6TB4 - chains K and L of the 13 polymer chains in the assembly; structure by electron microscopy, 3.80 A resolution.

Chain K:
Protein: Subunit (61/68 kDa) of TFIID and SAGA complexes
Organism: Komagataella phaffii (strain GS115 / ATCC 20864)
UniProt: C4R150 (C4R150_KOMPG); residues 1-609 here = UniProt positions 1-609
Amino-acid sequence (609 residues; row label = number of the first residue in the row):
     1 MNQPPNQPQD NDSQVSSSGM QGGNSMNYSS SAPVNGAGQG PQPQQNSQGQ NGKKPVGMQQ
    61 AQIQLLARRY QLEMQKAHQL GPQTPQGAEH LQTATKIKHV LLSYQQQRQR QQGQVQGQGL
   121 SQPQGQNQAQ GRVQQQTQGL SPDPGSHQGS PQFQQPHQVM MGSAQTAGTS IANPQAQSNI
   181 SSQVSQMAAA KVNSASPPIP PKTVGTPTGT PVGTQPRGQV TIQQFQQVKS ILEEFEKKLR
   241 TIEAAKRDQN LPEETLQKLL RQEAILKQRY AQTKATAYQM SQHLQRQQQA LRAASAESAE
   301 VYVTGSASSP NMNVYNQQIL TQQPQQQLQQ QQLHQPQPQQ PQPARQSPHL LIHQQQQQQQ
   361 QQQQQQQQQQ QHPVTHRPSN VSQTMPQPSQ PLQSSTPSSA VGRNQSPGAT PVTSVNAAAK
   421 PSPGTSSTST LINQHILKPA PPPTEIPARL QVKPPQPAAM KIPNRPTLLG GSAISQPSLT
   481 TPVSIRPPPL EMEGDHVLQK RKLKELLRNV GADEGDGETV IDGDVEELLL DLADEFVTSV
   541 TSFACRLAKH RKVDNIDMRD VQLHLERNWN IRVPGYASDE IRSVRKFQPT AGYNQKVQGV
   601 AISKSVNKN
Not modelled in the structure: 1-429, 479-502, 608-609

Chain L:
Protein: Transcription-associated protein
Organism: Komagataella phaffii (strain GS115 / ATCC 20864)
UniProt: C4QYV4 (C4QYV4_KOMPG); residue numbers follow UniProt; this construct covers 1-3825
Amino-acid sequence (3825 residues; row label = number of the first residue in the row):
     1 MLHVVQLDDF ATRLKAAEDY QSKHSVLSEI CDSLETFNAA QDYEYFLKSL IPLFIDVLKE
    61 VPVSFVANSP ENKLRNITLE ILHRIPANDA LQAYSNEIVD TLMDLLKVEN ELNGILCMKA
   121 ITTLHKTFKA SLQEKVHPFI DIVIEIYSNI PQVVEEQFNG NQIDSKENVD STSRPNSPSF
   181 SSQSDDSKQL AQAMFSFKTL AESPITMVSL YSSYKELAAS SLGNFIPHVM KVLSLEVAKQ
   241 AEARKAAEEK GIILVNVCKE ITNRANYGEF IIGQVKAASF LAYLFIRRQA QTFLEPYQQA
   301 IPDIIIRLLQ DCPSELSAAR KELLHATRHI LSTDFRKMFI PKIDLLFDLR VLIGEGFTAY
   361 ETLRPLAYST VADFIHNVRD HLTPAQLWKS VSIYCKNLQD DSLALTVQIM SAKLLLNLIE
   421 KIMRSESKTE SRQLLMVIID AYTKRFKMLN SRYNGIMKQH ATYEKEKQEK QNQERLLTNK
   481 LDGTTPSPSD DKKVELIDED QDVKMEDPTP EISDQETIKG DNDASTEPQD SEQQLADFMS
   541 LQEYLPIQVS VPPEIDLLKD SRYLFKTLMT FLKTIMIGLK NSNPPSSQNH FNAQNWNETA
   601 RGFSNEDINI LKSLFRECIL ALRFFSTSKT SLPASSMKQS FDITGPNLPI TSTKEEKDLM
   661 EIFATMFIHI DPASFNEIVR EELPFMYKQM LDFASLLHIP QFFLASVITS SSFSGILITF
   721 LKSKLVDLGE VNIIKSNILI RLFKLCFMSV SLFPAANESV ILPHLNELIL KSLKLSTTAK
   781 EPLVYFYLIR TLFRSIGGGR FENLYKEIMP LLQVLLESLS KLIHEARRPQ ERDIYVELCL
   841 TVPVRLSVLV PHLSYLMKPL VYALNGSQES VSQGLRTLEL CVDNLTAEYF DPIIEPVIDD
   901 VMEALSKHLK PLPYYHQHSH TTLRILGKLG GRNRTFIKPV DNLKTDSELF QNVEAMFKIH
   961 GLPNEVPLSI TPGLSAAFSL LTDPRPRIHY RINSFKYISG IFQLFLGATQ LPDDYANRLK
  1021 ESMDIILEDT IAPDEPLNKL HHFPVKDIAK YDSQMELLVK LLESIFYAVS LQEVREESKA
  1081 LIRGTCNHFI LLYFNKMVID KRKFVRKFSV DNHEGNLFLN ENCIFDAIIY ALSSDNSAVR
  1141 SMGLESVQLI YDSCVELFGN IDCALKFAPL NVMCSKFIHC CFEEPYHKKL AGCIGLEMML
  1201 NSLDIPMKYF NARQLEIIRA LFYVLRDTAP ELPCEVTNTA KRLILNSLKE WNKELTRNDV
  1261 FSSVFQNLVS SLIVDLPNAN EIVRATAQEA LRTLSETTQV PIATMISPCK HILLAPIFGK
  1321 PLRALPFQMQ IGNIDAITFC MGLENSFLEY NEELNRLVQE ALALVDAEDE SLVSAHRISE
  1381 HKTSEQLVRL RVVCIQLLSL AITKPEFAAA QQRSNIRVKI LVVFFKSLCG RSIEIIRAAH
  1441 GGLKAVIDLK MKLPKELLQN GLRPMLMNLS DHKKLTVASL EALSGLLKLF ISYFKVGIGS
  1501 KLLDHLLAWA QPRTLQQLGS QDLENNSTVQ IIVAILDVFH LLPPTAHKFM NDLMNALLYL
  1561 ENNLHRCQYS PFREPLAKFL DRFPDESFEY FFNEFSKREI TTRFVYFVGL DSCSSLRAKV
  1621 LESLPRVRGL LHQEGSAEEK CVRFSNLVDL CESLAASDKE WIKDKEELLG ELLDAGSVCL
  1681 TLKRSSNVVS PLYFQVDQGF ETLQLLYIEY FKSQPLGHEK VFNFIDKISK EGLPFVLEFD
  1741 DFIFNEVVKC QDIPTVQQTL DTIIRMTPQV SSLDARVYLY KRIFLPICIY ESEMHGDLSR
  1801 LSQTENNELP AWLKSFDSDV WKATGPLVDD YTSTLEDRYR LELMQLTALL IKGAPTALTD
  1861 MRKDIIKFSW NYIKLDDNTS KQAAYVVTAY FISRFDTPSE LTTRIFVALL RCHQIDTRYL
  1921 VKQALELLAP VLSERTNSEL DWLKWPRRVL SEDGFNITQV ANIYQLIVKF PDLFYPARDH
  1981 FIPNIITAMG KLTVMSNTSL ENQQLAIDLA ELILKWETKL PKSEKLGSAE ETEKEKSVSE
  2041 DKMDIDVKEE TKEDIAERPK AEDQIGGDDS DSSNILTSED YEVSFAQREA CVTFLIRYIC
  2101 ISTQRPSENE LGKRALNILY ELLGPKYWSE VTVKLQFFER FLMSSDLNQP SLLGYCLNAL
  2161 EVLAVALKWK PTTWIIENVS YLQKLLEKCL RSDNQDIQEI LQKVLGIILE AINKETQGSE
  2221 EDEPEEVTNF ISLIVNIIGE DLSNMTSVAA GVSLCWTLSL YRPNALDSLL PSIMRTFNKL
  2281 CRDHIAISLQ GNQPQSGDFA NIEFEAKVTT NLLEKILNLC AARISSLDDQ RRVFLSLLAQ
  2341 LIDRSVDKDM LLKVINIVTE WIFKTDFYPT TKEKAGILGK MMIFDLRGEP ELSKKFNQVI
  2401 VDIFESKELA HTELTARMET AFLFGTRLSD VSIRKKLMSI LSDSLELDID KRLFYIIKDQ
  2461 NWEYLSDYPW LNQALQLLYG SFHLDSPIRL SPEENTLSPL QSITEGLARE KSPVEKAPQN
  2521 IIDFVAKHNE FLDSVRSLTA GDILNPLIDI SYQSAETIHN AWVVVFPVAY SAIESRYELE
  2581 FTRALVKLLF KDYHIRQQDA RPNVIKSLLD GVGKCPGLHL PPHLVKYLGS NYNAWYGAIK
  2641 LLEELSEGQG IDNQKISDAN QDALLEVYMS LQEDDMFYGT WRRRAKYFET NAALSYEQIG
  2701 IWDKALQLYE AAQIKARSGV FPFGESEYSL WEDHWIYCAE KLQHWEILTE LAKHEGFTDL
  2761 LLECGWRGAD WIADREPLEQ SVKTVMDIPT PRRQIFQTFL ALQGFSQQKD TLQDVSRLCD
  2821 EGIQLTLRKW NALPQRVTRA HIGLLHTFQQ YVELMEASQV YSSLVTTNAQ NLDVKSQELK
  2881 RVLQAWRERL PNVWDDINIW NDLVTWRQHV FGVINRVYMP FVPVLQQSNG TNNGNSYAYR
  2941 GYHEMAWVIN RFAHVARKHE MPEVCINQLT KIYTLPNIEI QEAFLKLREQ AKCHYQNSSE
  3001 LNTGLDVISN TNLVYFATQQ KAEFFTLKGM FLAKLNAKDE ANQAFATAVQ IDLNLPKAWA
  3061 EWGFFNDRRF KENPEEIFHA KNAISCYLQA AGLYKDGKTR KLLCRILWLI SLDDAAGSLA
  3121 KTFEDHHGES PVWYWITFVP QLLTSLSHKE AKIVRHILIQ IAKSYPQSLH FQLRTTKEDY
  3181 QAIQRQAMAV NRAEEQSSNK QDTADSVLKN TNTPQPQTRT ETSGTTAESD KKPSIPPKEE
  3241 QGSPQPSRPA TTQASPQAQS QENGESSQKH PPEIPTTDSR QPWQDVEEIM GILKTAYPLL
  3301 ALSLESLVDQ LNQRFKCNAD EDAYRLVIVL YNDGVQQMNR VANPREEVKL PAATEASISR
  3361 FADSVLPKNI REVFEQDIIA CNPNLETYIS KLRKWRDCLE EKLDRSYGKA DLERVSLHLS
  3421 LFHHQKFEDI EIPGQYLLHK DNNNHFIKIE RFLPTLDLVR GSNGCYKRMT IRGNDGSLHP
  3481 FAVQFPAARH CRREERIFQL FRIFDDALSR KVQSRRRNIS LTLPIAVPLS PHIRILNDDK
  3541 RYTTLMGIYE EFCRRKGQSR DEPFAYTIQK LRAAFDPRLP KPDIVSVRAE VLASIQSTLV
  3601 PSTLLKDYYT EKFSNYENYW LFRKQFTAQY ASFIFMTYIM CINSRQPQKI HINEGSGNIW
  3661 TSEMLPTKVA TGKTHSTAYN NSTLDPAVKA GAPIFYNTES VPFRLTPNIQ KFIGEAGLEG
  3721 ILSVYILVIA NSLSDSEFDM EQYLSLFVRD EVISWFAQQH RASAQTNQLR EIVRVNVELL
  3781 TKRVLQLNHI PNSQNVATQF VLNLISQAVN PRNLAYTDSA WMAYL
Not modelled in the structure: 1-3, 15-19, 37-42, 86-88, 128-132, 159-186, 225-262, 458-538, 586-594, 626-652, 1022-1051, 1100-1121, 1365-1381, 1449-1453, 1490-1494, 1634-1638, 1749-1752, 1801-1810, 1896-1900, 1936-1941, 1953-1957, 1995-1999, 2022-2084, 2103-2109, 2126-2132, 2142-2151, 2169-2172, 2191-2194, 2215-2220, 2240-2247, 2287-2302, 2323-2328, 2364-2369, 2387-2390, 2408-2410, 2492-2520, 2768-2770, 2866-2876, 2920-2937, 2969-3019, 3052-3055, 3094-3096, 3127-3130, 3178-3280, 3316-3407, 3557-3600, 3668-3694

Interface between chain K and chain L:
Residue-residue contacts - 77 pairs, chain K then chain L:
  Thr430(K) with Asn884(L)
  Leu431(K) with Arg2881(L)
  Gln434(K) with Arg924(L), hydrogen bond (backbone-side chain)
  Ile436(K) with His916(L); Gln917(L); His920(L)
  Leu437(K) with Asp2820(L)
  Lys438(K) with His916(L)
  Pro439(K) with His916(L)
  Ala440(K) with Leu912(L); Arg2817(L)
  Pro441(K) with Leu912(L), hydrophobic
  Pro442(K) with Leu912(L); Arg2817(L)
  Thr444(K) with Arg2828(L)
  Ile446(K) with Ile2595(L), hydrophobic
  Pro447(K) with Ile2788(L), hydrophobic
  Gln451(K) with Lys2626(L), hydrogen bond (backbone-side chain)
  Val452(K) with His2623(L); Glu2666(L)
  Lys453(K) with Glu2666(L); Ser2729(L); Glu2732(L), salt bridge; Asp2733(L), salt bridge
  Pro454(K) with Leu2665(L); Phe2677(L); Trp2681(L); Ser2729(L)
  Pro455(K) with Ser2729(L); Asp2733(L); His2734(L)
  Gln456(K) with Met2669(L); Asp2674(L), hydrogen bond; Phe2677(L); Tyr2678(L), hydrogen bond; His2734(L), hydrogen bond (backbone-side chain); Tyr2737(L)
  Pro457(K) with Asp2733(L); His2734(L)
  Ala458(K) with Met2669(L), hydrophobic
  Met460(K) with Glu2740(L); Thr2758(L); Asp2759(L); Leu2762(L), hydrophobic
  Lys461(K) with Leu2762(L); Arg2792(L)
  Ile462(K) with Tyr2737(L); Asn2898(L)
  Asn464(K) with Met2669(L), hydrogen bond (side chain-backbone); Ser2670(L); Gln2672(L), hydrogen bond
  Arg465(K) with Gln2672(L); Pro2791(L); Lys2829(L); Arg2839(L); Ala2840(L), hydrogen bond (side chain-backbone); Ile2842(L); Gly2843(L); Leu2844(L)
  Pro466(K) with Thr2790(L); Pro2791(L), hydrophobic; Arg2792(L), hydrogen bond (backbone-backbone)
  Thr467(K) with Thr2790(L)
  Leu468(K) with Thr2790(L); Lys2829(L), hydrogen bond (backbone-side chain)
  Leu469(K) with Ile2788(L), hydrophobic; Pro2789(L); Thr2790(L); Lys2829(L)
  Gly470(K) with Lys2829(L)
  Gly471(K) with Asn2631(L)
  Ser472(K) with Tyr2627(L), hydrogen bond (backbone-side chain); Asn2631(L), hydrogen bond (backbone-side chain)
  Ile474(K) with Phe2590(L), hydrophobic; Asp2592(L); Tyr2627(L)
  Ser475(K) with Phe2590(L)
Also at the interface, not in a pair above, chain K (42 interface residues in all): Ile432, Asn433, His435, Ala459, Ala473, Gln476, Pro477
Also at the interface, not in a pair above, chain L (60 interface residues in all): His2594, Ser2630, Glu2697, Ser2726, Leu2730, Phe2757, Arg2793, Ser2816, Glu2821, Gln2824, Leu2833, His2841, Thr2847
From the paper, about this interface:
  - interface residues, chain K: Thr430(K)

Overview:
The interface between chain K and chain L involves 42 residues on one side and 60 on the other, with 12
hydrogen bonds and 2 salt bridges. Among the polar pairs are Lys453(K)-Glu2732(L), Lys453(K)-Asp2733(L) and
Gln434(K)-Arg924(L). The paper reports the interface residue Thr430(K).
Chain K is Subunit (61/68 kDa) of TFIID and SAGA complexes and chain L is Transcription-associated protein,
both from Komagataella phaffii (strain GS115 / ATCC 20864); the structure, Structure of SAGA bound to TBP, was
determined by electron microscopy.
